Entry 9F3B (electron microscopy, 3.60 A resolution); this record covers chains G and I of the 12 polymer chains in the assembly.

[Chain G (and I)]
Molecule: Detyrosinated tubulin alpha-1B chain
Organism: Homo sapiens
Notes: chain I of this document is another copy of the same molecule, construct and numbering; everything in this record applies to it too
UniProt: P68363 (TBA1B_HUMAN); numbering as in UniProt; present here: 1-37, 47-441
Sequence (453 residues; each row starts with the number of its first residue; note: 6 numbers in that range are skipped by the numbering (no residue carries them; nothing is unmodelled there); a row labelled like 37A-37E holds insertion residues (37A, then the next letters in order)):
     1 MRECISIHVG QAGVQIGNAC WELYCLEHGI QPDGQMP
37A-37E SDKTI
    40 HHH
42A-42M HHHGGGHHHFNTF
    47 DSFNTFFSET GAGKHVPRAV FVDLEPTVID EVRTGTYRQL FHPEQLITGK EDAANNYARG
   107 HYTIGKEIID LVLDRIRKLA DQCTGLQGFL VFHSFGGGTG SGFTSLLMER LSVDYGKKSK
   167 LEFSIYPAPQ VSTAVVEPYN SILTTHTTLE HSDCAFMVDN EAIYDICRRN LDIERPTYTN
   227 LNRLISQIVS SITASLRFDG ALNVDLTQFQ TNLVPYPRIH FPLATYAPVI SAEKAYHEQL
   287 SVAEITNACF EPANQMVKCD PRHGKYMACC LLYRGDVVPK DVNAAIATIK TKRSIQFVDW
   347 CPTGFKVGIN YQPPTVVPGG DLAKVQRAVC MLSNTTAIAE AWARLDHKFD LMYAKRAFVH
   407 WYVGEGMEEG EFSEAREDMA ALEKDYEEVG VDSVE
Disordered / not traced: 37A-37E, 42A-42M
Differences from the reference sequence: linker (40-42, 42A-42M); engineered mutation Gln-254 (Glu in P68363)
Curated features (UniProtKB/Swiss-Prot):
  - motif: Met-1 to Cys-4 (MREC motif)
  - binding site (GTP): Gly-10, Gln-11, Ala-12, Gln-15, Glu-71, Ala-99, Ser-140, Gly-143, Gly-144, Thr-145, Gly-146, Thr-179, Glu-183, Asn-206, Tyr-224, Asn-228, Leu-252
  - modified residue: Lys-37C (N6,N6,N6-trimethyllysine), Ser-48 (Phosphoserine), Ser-232 (Phosphoserine), Tyr-282 (3'-nitrotyrosine), Arg-339 (Omega-N-methylarginine), Ser-439 (Phosphoserine)
  - binding site (Mg(2+)): Glu-71
  - cross-link (Glycyl lysine isopeptide (Lys-Gly)): Lys-326 (interchain with G-Cter in ubiquitin), Lys-370 (interchain with G-Cter in ubiquitin)
Residues lining bound ligands: GTP (guanosine-5'-triphosphate): Gly-10, Gln-11, Ala-12, Gln-15, Ile-16, Glu-71, Asp-98, Ala-99, Ala-100, Asn-101, Ser-140, Gly-142, Gly-143, Gly-144, Thr-145, Gly-146, Ile-171, Thr-179, Glu-183, Asn-206, Tyr-224, Leu-227, Asn-228
From the paper describing this entry:
  - mutagenesis - E254Q: abolished catalytic activity on GTP

[Chain G / chain I interface]
Pairs across the interface (10):
  Glu-55(G) / Gln-285(I)  hydrogen bond (backbone-side chain)
  Thr-56(G) / Glu-284(I)  hydrogen bond (side chain-backbone)
  Thr-56(G) / Gln-285(I)
  Gly-57(G) / Gln-285(I)
  Val-62(G) / His-283(I)
  Gln-85(G) / His-283(I)  hydrogen bond (backbone-side chain)
  His-88(G) / His-283(I)  hydrogen bond (side chain-backbone)
  His-88(G) / Glu-284(I)
  Pro-89(G) / His-283(I)
  Gln-128(G) / Gln-285(I)  hydrogen bond
Other interface residues (no listed pair), chain G (10 interface residues in all): Lys-60, Phe-87
Other interface residues (no listed pair), chain I (5 interface residues in all): Lys-280, Tyr-282

[Overview]
10 residues of chain G and 5 residues of chain I are in contact, with 5 hydrogen bonds. Polar contacts include
Glu-55(G)/Gln-285(I), Thr-56(G)/Glu-284(I) and Gln-85(G)/His-283(I). Ligands of chain G: GTP. From UniProt: 17
GTP-binding residues and Mg2+-binding residue Glu-71(G) on chain G. The paper reports that E254Q of chain G
abolishes catalytic activity on GTP.
Chain G and chain I are both Detyrosinated tubulin alpha-1B chain (Homo sapiens); the structure, Undecorated
13pf E254Q microtubule from recombinant human tubulin, was determined by electron microscopy (same publication
as 9F3H, 9F3R and 9F3S).
